Entry 4HKX (X-ray diffraction, 2.50 A resolution); this record covers chains A and B of the 3 polymer chains in the assembly.

Chain A:
Name: CH67 heavy chain
Organism: Homo sapiens
Notes: fragment: Fab
Amino-acid sequence (231 residues; numbered 1 to 231; the number before each row is that of its first residue):
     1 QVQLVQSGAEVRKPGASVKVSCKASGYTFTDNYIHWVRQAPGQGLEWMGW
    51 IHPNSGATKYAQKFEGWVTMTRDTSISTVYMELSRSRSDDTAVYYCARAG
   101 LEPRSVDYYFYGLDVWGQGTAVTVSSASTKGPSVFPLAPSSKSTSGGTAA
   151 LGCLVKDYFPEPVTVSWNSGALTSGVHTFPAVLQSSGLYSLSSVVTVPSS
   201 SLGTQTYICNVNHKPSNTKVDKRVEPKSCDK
Not modelled in the structure: 227-231
Disulfides: Cys-22/Cys-96, Cys-153/Cys-209

Chain B:
Name: CH67 light chain
Organism: Homo sapiens
Notes: fragment: Fab
Amino-acid sequence (214 residues; numbered 1 to 214; the number before each row is that of its first residue):
     1 QSALTQPPSVSVAPGQTATITCGGNNIGRKRVDWFQQKPGQAPVLVVYED
    51 SDRPSGIPERFSDSNSGTTATLTISRVEAGDEADYYCQVWDSDSDHVVFG
   101 GGTKLTVLGQPKAAPSVTLFPPSSEELQANKATLVCLISDFYPGAVTVAW
   151 KADSSPVKAGVETTTPSKQSNNKYAASSYLSLTPEQWKSHRSYSCQVTHE
   201 GSTVEKTVAPTECS
Not modelled in the structure: 49-58, 212-214
Disulfides: Cys-22/Cys-87, Cys-136/Cys-195

Interface between chain A and chain B:
Pairs across the interface - 73 pairs, chain A then chain B:
  Gln-39(A) / Gln-37(B)  hydrogen bond
  Gln-39(A) / Tyr-86(B)
  Gly-42(A) / Thr-165(B)
  Gln-43(A) / Tyr-86(B)
  Gly-44(A) / Tyr-86(B)
  Leu-45(A) / Tyr-86(B)  hydrophobic
  Leu-45(A) / Phe-99(B)
  Trp-47(A) / Asp-95(B)
  Trp-47(A) / His-96(B)
  Trp-47(A) / Val-97(B)  hydrophobic
  Lys-59(A) / Asp-95(B)  hydrogen bond (side chain-backbone)
  Tyr-95(A) / Gln-37(B)  hydrogen bond
  Tyr-95(A) / Ala-42(B)  hydrophobic
  Tyr-95(A) / Pro-43(B)
  Leu-101(A) / Arg-31(B)
  Leu-101(A) / Asp-33(B)
  Asp-107(A) / Arg-29(B)  salt bridge
  Tyr-108(A) / Lys-30(B)
  Tyr-108(A) / Arg-31(B)
  Tyr-108(A) / Val-89(B)
  Tyr-108(A) / Trp-90(B)  hydrogen bond (side chain-backbone)
  Phe-110(A) / Arg-31(B)  hydrogen bond (backbone-side chain)
  Phe-110(A) / Asp-33(B)
  Phe-110(A) / Gln-88(B)
  Phe-110(A) / Trp-90(B)  hydrophobic
  Phe-110(A) / Val-97(B)  hydrophobic
  Gly-112(A) / Arg-31(B)
  Gly-112(A) / Asp-33(B)
  Leu-113(A) / Phe-35(B)
  Leu-113(A) / Leu-45(B)
  Asp-114(A) / Leu-45(B)
  Trp-116(A) / Phe-35(B)
  Trp-116(A) / Pro-43(B)
  Gly-117(A) / Ala-42(B)
  Val-134(A) / Glu-125(B)
  Phe-135(A) / Ser-123(B)
  Phe-135(A) / Glu-125(B)
  Phe-135(A) / Glu-126(B)
  Pro-136(A) / Ser-123(B)
  Pro-136(A) / Glu-125(B)
  Leu-137(A) / Phe-120(B)
  Ala-138(A) / Phe-120(B)
  Ser-143(A) / Thr-118(B)
  Ser-143(A) / Phe-120(B)
  Ala-150(A) / Phe-120(B)
  Leu-154(A) / Thr-133(B)
  Leu-154(A) / Val-135(B)  hydrophobic
  Leu-154(A) / Tyr-179(B)  hydrophobic
  Lys-156(A) / Glu-126(B)
  Lys-156(A) / Thr-133(B)  hydrogen bond
  Lys-156(A) / Ser-181(B)
  Asp-157(A) / Lys-131(B)  salt bridge
  His-177(A) / Lys-168(B)
  His-177(A) / Gln-169(B)
  His-177(A) / Ala-175(B)
  Phe-179(A) / Leu-137(B)  hydrophobic
  Phe-179(A) / Ala-175(B)  hydrophobic
  Phe-179(A) / Ala-176(B)
  Phe-179(A) / Ser-177(B)
  Pro-180(A) / Thr-164(B)
  Val-182(A) / Glu-162(B)
  Val-182(A) / Thr-163(B)
  Val-182(A) / Thr-164(B)
  Val-182(A) / Tyr-179(B)  hydrophobic
  Leu-183(A) / Glu-162(B)
  Gln-184(A) / Glu-162(B)
  Gln-184(A) / Ser-181(B)
  Ser-185(A) / Glu-162(B)
  Leu-191(A) / Tyr-179(B)
  Ser-192(A) / Val-135(B)
  Ser-192(A) / Tyr-179(B)  hydrogen bond
  Val-194(A) / Leu-137(B)  hydrophobic
  Lys-222(A) / Glu-125(B)  salt bridge
Interface residues without a listed pair, chain A (50 interface residues in all): His-35, Val-37, Glu-46, Ala-61, Pro-103, Tyr-109, Gln-118, Ser-133, Lys-142, Leu-151, Ala-181, Ser-190
Interface residues without a listed pair, chain B (42 interface residues in all): Gln-41, Ser-94, Ile-138, Ser-167, Lys-206

In short:
Chain A and chain B form an interface of 50 and 42 residues respectively, with 7 hydrogen bonds and 3 salt
bridges. Polar contacts include Asp-107(A)/Arg-29(B), Asp-157(A)/Lys-131(B) and Lys-222(A)/Glu-125(B).
Chain A is CH67 heavy chain and chain B is CH67 light chain, both from Homo sapiens; the structure, Influenza
hemagglutinin in complex with CH67 Fab, was determined by X-ray diffraction (same publication as 4HKB).
